Entry 4OIJ (X-ray diffraction, 2.00 A resolution); this record covers chains A and B.

# Chain A (and B)
Name: C-C motif chemokine 1
Organism: Homo sapiens
Notes: chain B of this document is another copy of the same molecule, construct and numbering; everything in this record applies to it too
Reference sequence: P22362 (CCL1_HUMAN); residues 1-74 here correspond to UniProt positions 23-96 (UniProt number = residue number + 22)
Sequence (74 residues; numbered 1 to 74; the number before each row is that of its first residue):
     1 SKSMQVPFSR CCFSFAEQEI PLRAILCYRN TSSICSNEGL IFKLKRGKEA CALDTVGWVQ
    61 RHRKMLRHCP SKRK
Unresolved in the structure: 1-3
Curated features (UniProtKB/Swiss-Prot):
  - glycosylation: Asn30 (N-linked (GlcNAc...) asparagine)
Disulfide bonds: Cys11-Cys35, Cys12-Cys51, Cys27-Cys69

# How chain A and chain B interact
Pairs across the interface (53; chain A residue first):
  Met4(A) - Ile20(B)  hydrophobic
  Met4(A) - Pro21(B)
  Met4(A) - Ala24(B)  hydrophobic
  Met4(A) - Ala50(B)
  Gln5(A) - Lys48(B)
  Gln5(A) - Glu49(B)
  Val6(A) - Ser14(B)
  Val6(A) - Phe15(B)
  Val6(A) - Ala16(B)  hydrophobic
  Val6(A) - Glu49(B)  hydrogen bond (backbone-backbone)
  Val6(A) - Ala50(B)
  Val6(A) - Cys51(B)  hydrogen bond (backbone-backbone)
  Pro7(A) - Glu49(B)
  Pro7(A) - Cys51(B)
  Phe8(A) - Arg10(B)
  Phe8(A) - Cys11(B)
  Phe8(A) - Ile41(B)  hydrophobic
  Phe8(A) - Glu49(B)
  Phe8(A) - Cys51(B)  hydrophobic
  Ser9(A) - Ser9(B)
  Ser9(A) - Arg10(B)
  Ser9(A) - Cys11(B)  hydrogen bond (backbone-backbone)
  Ser9(A) - Phe13(B)
  Arg10(A) - Phe8(B)
  Arg10(A) - Ser9(B)
  Cys11(A) - Phe8(B)
  Cys11(A) - Ser9(B)  hydrogen bond (backbone-backbone)
  Cys11(A) - Cys11(B)  hydrophobic
  Cys11(A) - Phe13(B)  hydrophobic
  Phe13(A) - Ser9(B)
  Phe13(A) - Cys11(B)  hydrophobic
  Phe13(A) - Ile34(B)  hydrophobic
  Phe13(A) - Cys35(B)  hydrophobic
  Ser14(A) - Val6(B)
  Phe15(A) - Val6(B)
  Ala16(A) - Val6(B)  hydrophobic
  Ile20(A) - Met4(B)  hydrophobic
  Pro21(A) - Met4(B)
  Ala24(A) - Met4(B)  hydrophobic
  Ile34(A) - Phe13(B)  hydrophobic
  Ile41(A) - Phe8(B)  hydrophobic
  Arg46(A) - Lys74(B)
  Lys48(A) - Gln5(B)
  Glu49(A) - Gln5(B)
  Glu49(A) - Val6(B)  hydrogen bond (backbone-backbone)
  Glu49(A) - Pro7(B)
  Glu49(A) - Phe8(B)
  Ala50(A) - Met4(B)
  Ala50(A) - Val6(B)
  Cys51(A) - Val6(B)  hydrogen bond (backbone-backbone)
  Cys51(A) - Pro7(B)
  Cys51(A) - Phe8(B)  hydrophobic
  Lys74(A) - Arg46(B)
Interface residues without a listed pair, chain A (27 interface residues in all): Cys12, Cys35, Leu44, Arg73
Interface residues without a listed pair, chain B (27 interface residues in all): Cys12, Leu44, Arg73

# Summary
The chain A/chain B interface involves 27 residues from each chain, with 6 hydrogen bonds. Backbone hydrogen
bonds pair Val6(A)-Glu49(B), Val6(A)-Cys51(B) and Ser9(A)-Cys11(B).
Both chains are C-C motif chemokine 1 (Homo sapiens). Entry 4OIJ (X-ray crystal structure of racemic
non-glycosylated chemokine Ser-CCL1) was determined by X-ray diffraction (same publication as 4OIK).
